6ITJ - chain A; structure by X-ray diffraction, 1.99 A resolution.

== Chain A ==
Molecule: Fibroblast growth factor receptor 1
Organism: Homo sapiens
Notes: EC 2.7.10.1
UniProtKB: P11362 (FGFR1_HUMAN); residues 458-765 here = UniProt positions 458-765
Amino-acid sequence (308 residues; numbered 458 to 765; the number before each row is that of its first residue):
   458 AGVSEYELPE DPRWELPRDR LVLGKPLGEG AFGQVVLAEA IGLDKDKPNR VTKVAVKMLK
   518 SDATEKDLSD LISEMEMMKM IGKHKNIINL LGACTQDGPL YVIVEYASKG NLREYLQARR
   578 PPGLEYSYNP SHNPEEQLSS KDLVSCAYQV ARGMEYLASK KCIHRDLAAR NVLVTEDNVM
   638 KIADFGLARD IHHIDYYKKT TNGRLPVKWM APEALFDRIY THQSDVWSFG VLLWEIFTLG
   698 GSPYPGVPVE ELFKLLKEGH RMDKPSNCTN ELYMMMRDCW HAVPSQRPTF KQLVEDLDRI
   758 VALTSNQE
Not modelled in the structure: 458-463, 580-591
Construct notes: engineered mutation Ala488 (Cys in P11362), Ser584 (Cys in P11362)
Ligand contacts: AXU (4-azanyl-3-(3,5-dimethyl-1-benzofuran-2-yl)-2-phenyl-6H-pyrazolo[3,4-d]pyridazin-7-one): Leu484, Gly485, Phe489, Val492, Ala512, Val513, Lys514, Glu531, Ile545, Val559, Val561, Glu562, Tyr563, Ala564, Gly567, Leu630, Ala640, Asp641
UniProt features mapped onto this chain:
  - active site: Asp623 (Proton acceptor)
  - binding site (ATP): Leu484 to Gly487, Phe489, Gly490, Lys514, Glu562 to Ala564, Asn568, Arg627, Asp641
  - modified residue (Phosphotyrosine): Tyr463, Tyr583, Tyr585, Tyr653, Tyr654, Tyr730
  - natural variant: Arg470 (R470L: In HH2), Pro483 (P483T: In HH2), Gly490 (G490R: In HRTFDS), Ala520 (A520T: In HH2), Ile538 (I538V: In HH2), Asn546 (N546K: In ECCL), Val607 (V607M: In HH2), Lys618 (K618N: In HH2), His621 (H621R: In HH2), Arg622 (R622G: In HH2; R622Q: In HH2), Asp623 (D623Y: In HRTFDS), Arg627 (R627T: In HRTFDS), 16 further natural variant entries in UniProt
  - mutagenesis: Lys514 (K514A: Loss of kinase activity), Arg577 (R577E: Strongly reduced autophosphorylation in response to FGF signaling. No effect on in vitro kinase activity), Arg609 (R609V: Abolishes interaction with PLCG1), Asp623 (D623A: Loss of kinase activity), Tyr653 (Y653F: No effect on kinase activity. Loss of autophosphorylation and kinase activity; when associated with F-654), Tyr654 (Y654F: Reduced kinase activity. Loss of autophosphorylation and kinase activity; when associated with F-653), Asp755 (D755V: Abolishes interaction with PLCG1)

== In short ==
Chain A binds compound AXU. UniProt lists active-site residue Asp623, 13 ATP-binding residues and 7
mutagenesis sites.
Chain A is Fibroblast growth factor receptor 1 (Homo sapiens); the structure, Crystal structure of FGFR1
kinase domain in complex with compound 3, was determined by X-ray diffraction together with 6IUP and 6IUO from
the same study.
